7T2K - chain B; structure by X-ray diffraction, 2.34 A resolution.

[Chain B]
Name: Transcriptional enhancer factor TEF-4
Source organism: Homo sapiens
UniProt: Q15562 (TEAD2_HUMAN); residue numbers follow UniProt; this construct covers 217-447
Chain sequence (234 residues; each row starts with the number of its first residue):
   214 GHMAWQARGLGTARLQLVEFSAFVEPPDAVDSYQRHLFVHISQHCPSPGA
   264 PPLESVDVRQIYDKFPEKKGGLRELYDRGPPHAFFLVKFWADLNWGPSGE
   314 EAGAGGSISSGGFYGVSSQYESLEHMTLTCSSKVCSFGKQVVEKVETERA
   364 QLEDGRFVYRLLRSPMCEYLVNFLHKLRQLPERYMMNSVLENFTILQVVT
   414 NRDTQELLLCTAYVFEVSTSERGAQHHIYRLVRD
Not modelled in the structure: 214-217, 257-263, 309-323, 447
Glycans and other covalent adducts: compound ED0 linked to Cys-380
Differences from the reference sequence: expression tag (214-216)
Small-molecule neighbours: ED0 (4-[2-(trifluoromethyl)anilino]-1,3-dihydro-2H-isoindole-2-carbonitrile): Phe-233, Ala-235, Val-252, Phe-302, Val-329, Ser-345, Lys-357, Pro-378, Met-379, Leu-383, Leu-387, Phe-406, Ile-408, Gln-410, Phe-428

[Summary]
Covalently linked compound ED0: at Cys-380.
Chain B is Transcriptional enhancer factor TEF-4 (Homo sapiens); the structure, Crystal Structure of TEAD2 in
a covalent complex with TED-661, was determined by X-ray diffraction (same publication as 7T2J, 7T2L and
7T2M).
